6Z48 - chains L and H; structure by X-ray diffraction, 2.27 A resolution.

== Chain L ==
Protein: Thrombin light chain
From: Homo sapiens
UniProtKB: P00734 (THRB_HUMAN); the construct lacks a stretch of the UniProt sequence, so the offset changes along the chain: -4 to 0 = UniProt 328-332; 1-14 = UniProt 336-349; 15-17 = UniProt 361-363
Chain sequence (36 residues; numbered -4 to 17 plus 14 insertion-coded residues; the number before each row is that of its first residue; a row labelled like 14A-14K holds insertion residues (14A, then the next letters in order); numbers below 1 keep their minus sign (Thr-4 is residue -4)):
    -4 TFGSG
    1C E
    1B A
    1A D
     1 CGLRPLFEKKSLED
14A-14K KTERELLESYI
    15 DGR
Unresolved in the structure: -4 to 0, 15-17
UniProt features mapped onto this chain:
  - site: Arg17 (Cleavage)

== Chain H ==
Protein: Thrombin heavy chain
From: Homo sapiens
UniProtKB: P00734 (THRB_HUMAN); the construct lacks a stretch of the UniProt sequence and is renumbered around it, so the offset changes along the chain: 16-36 = UniProt 364-384; 37-60 = UniProt 386-409; 61-77 = UniProt 419-435; 78-97 = UniProt 437-456; 7 more segments
Chain sequence (259 residues; row label = number of the first residue in the row; note: 3 numbers in that range are skipped by the numbering (no residue carries them; nothing is unmodelled there); a row labelled like 60A-60I holds insertion residues (60A, then the next letters in order)):
    16 IVEGSDAEIGMSPWQVMLFRK
   36A S
    37 PQELLCGASLISDRWVLTAAHCLL
60A-60I YPPWDKNFT
    61 ENDLLVRIGKHSRTRYE
   77A R
    78 NIEKISMLEKIYIHPRYNWR
   97A E
    98 NLDRDIALMKLKKPVAFSDYIHPVCLPDRETA
129A-129C ASL
   130 LQAGYKGRVTGWGNLKET
147A-147E WTANV
149D-149E GK
   150 GQPSVLQVVNLPIVERPVCKDSTRIRITDNMFCAG
  184A Y
   185 KP
186A-186D DEGK
   187 RGDACEGDSGGPFVMKSP
204A-204B FN
   205 NRWYQMGIVSWGE
   219 GCD
  221A R
   222 DGKYGFYTHVFRLKKWIQKVIDQFGE
Unresolved in the structure: 147A-147E, 247
UniProt features mapped onto this chain:
  - region: Ala183 to Val200 (High affinity receptor-binding region which is also known as the TP508 peptide)
  - active site (Charge relay system): His57, Asp102, Ser195
  - glycosylation: Asn60G (N-linked (GlcNAc...) (complex) asparagine)
Disulfide bonds: Cys42-Cys58, Cys168-Cys182, Cys191-Cys220
Bound ions: Na+: Arg221A, Lys224
Ligand contacts: macrocycle X1vE (X1V; 5-chloranyl-N-[[(4S,15R)-2,5,13,16-tetrakis(oxidanylidene)-15-propan-2-yl-9,10-dithia-3,6,14,17-tetrazabicyclo[17.3.1]tricosa-1(22),19(23),20-trien-4-yl]methyl]thiophene-2-carboxamide): His57, Tyr60A, Trp60D, Glu97A, Asn98, Leu99, Ile174, Asp189, Ala190, Cys191, Glu192, Ser195, Val213, Ser214, Trp215, Gly216, Glu217, Gly219, Cys220, Arg221A, Gly226, Phe227, Tyr228
What the authors report for this chain:
  - binding site for macrocycle X1vE: Tyr228

== Chain L / chain H interface ==
Cross-chain cystine bridges: Cys1(L)-Cys122(H)
Pairs across the interface - 62 pairs, chain L then chain H:
  Cys1(L) with Pro120(H); Val121(H); Cys122(H), disulfide; Arg206(H), hydrogen bond (backbone-side chain)
  Asp1A(L) with His119(H), hydrogen bond (backbone-side chain); Arg206(H)
  Ala1B(L) with Arg206(H), hydrogen bond (backbone-side chain)
  Glu1C(L) with Ser48(H); Asp49(H); Phe114(H)
  Gly2(L) with Pro120(H), hydrogen bond (backbone-backbone); Cys122(H); Arg206(H); Trp207(H), hydrogen bond (backbone-backbone)
  Leu3(L) with His119(H), hydrogen bond (backbone-side chain); Asn205(H); Arg206(H)
  Arg4(L) with Met26(H), hydrogen bond (side chain-backbone); Pro28(H); Trp29(H); Arg137(H); Trp207(H)
  Pro5(L) with Ser115(H); Asp116(H); His119(H)
  Leu6(L) with Ile24(H); Asp116(H); Tyr117(H), hydrophobic
  Phe7(L) with Glu23(H); Ile24(H); Gly25(H); Met26(H), hydrophobic
  Glu8(L) with Lys202(H), salt bridge; Asn205(H); Trp207(H), hydrogen bond
  Lys9(L) with His119(H), hydrogen bond
  Asp14(L) with Glu23(H); Met26(H); Arg137(H), salt bridge; Trp207(H)
  Lys14A(L) with Glu23(H), hydrogen bond (backbone-side chain)
  Thr14B(L) with Arg137(H), hydrogen bond; Asn159(H), hydrogen bond (backbone-side chain)
  Glu14C(L) with Arg137(H); Lys202(H), salt bridge
  Glu14E(L) with Lys135(H), salt bridge; Asn159(H), hydrogen bond; Tyr184A(H), hydrogen bond; Lys186D(H), salt bridge
  Leu14F(L) with Lys135(H); Gly136(H); Asn159(H); Trp207(H), hydrophobic
  Leu14G(L) with Pro204(H), hydrophobic
  Ser14I(L) with Gly133(H); Tyr134(H); Lys135(H), hydrogen bond (side chain-backbone)
  Tyr14J(L) with Leu129C(H); Tyr134(H), hydrophobic; Met201(H); Lys202(H), hydrogen bond (side chain-backbone); Pro204(H)
Other interface residues (no listed pair), chain H (32 interface residues in all): Ser203

== In short ==
Chain L and chain H form an interface of 21 and 32 residues respectively; the contacts include 1 disulfide
bond, 16 hydrogen bonds and 5 salt bridges. Among the polar pairs are Glu8(L)-Lys202(H), Glu14E(L)-Lys135(H)
and Asp14(L)-Arg137(H). Bound to chain H: macrocycle X1vE. The paper reports a binding site for macrocycle
X1vE at Tyr228(H).
Here chain L is Thrombin light chain and chain H is Thrombin heavy chain, both from Homo sapiens. Entry 6Z48
(Crystal structure of Thrombin in complex with macrocycle X1vE) was determined by X-ray diffraction.
